Entry 8K4N (electron microscopy, 2.83 A resolution); this record covers chains A and B of the 5 polymer chains in the assembly.

[Chain A]
Molecule: Guanine nucleotide-binding protein G(i) subunit alpha-1
From: Homo sapiens
Reference sequence: P63096 (GNAI1_HUMAN); residue numbers follow UniProt; this construct covers 1-354
Sequence (354 residues; numbered 1 to 354; the number before each row is that of its first residue):
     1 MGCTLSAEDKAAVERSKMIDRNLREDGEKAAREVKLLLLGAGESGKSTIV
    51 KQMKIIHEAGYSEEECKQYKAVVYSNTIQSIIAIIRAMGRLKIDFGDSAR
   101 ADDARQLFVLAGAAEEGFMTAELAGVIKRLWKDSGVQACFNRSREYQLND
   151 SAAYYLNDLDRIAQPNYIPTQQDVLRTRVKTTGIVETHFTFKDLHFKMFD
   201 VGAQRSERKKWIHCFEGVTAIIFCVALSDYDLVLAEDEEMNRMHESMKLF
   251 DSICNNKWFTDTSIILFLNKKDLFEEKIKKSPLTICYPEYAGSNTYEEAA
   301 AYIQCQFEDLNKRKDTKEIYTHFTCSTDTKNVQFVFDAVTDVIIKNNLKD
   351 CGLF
Unresolved in the structure: 1-4, 56-181, 234-240
Sequence notes: engineered mutation Ala203 (Gly in P63096), Ser326 (Ala in P63096)
Swiss-Prot annotation at these positions:
  - region: Lys35 to Thr48 (G1 motif), Asp173 to Thr181 (G2 motif), Phe196 to Gly202, Gln204, Arg205 (G3 motif), Ile265 to Asp272 (G4 motif), Thr324, Cys325, Thr327 to Thr329 (G5 motif)
  - binding site (GTP): Glu43 to Thr48, Ser151, Leu175 to Thr181, Asp200 to Gly202, Gln204, Asn269 to Asp272
  - binding site (Mg(2+)): Ser47, Thr181
  - modified residue: Arg178 (ADP-ribosylarginine), Gln204 (Deamidated glutamine), Cys351 (ADP-ribosylcysteine)
  - lipidation: Gly2 (N-myristoyl glycine), Cys3 (S-palmitoyl cysteine)

[Chain B]
Molecule: Guanine nucleotide-binding protein G(I)/G(S)/G(T) subunit beta-1
From: Homo sapiens
Reference sequence: P62873 (GBB1_HUMAN); numbering as in UniProt (aligned over 5-340)
Sequence (336 residues; each row starts with the number of its first residue):
     5 DQLRQEAEQLKNQIRDARKACADATLSQITNNIDPVGRIQMRTRRTLRGH
    55 LAKIYAMHWGTDSRLLVSASQDGKLIIWDSYTTNKVHAIPLRSSWVMTCA
   105 YAPSGNYVACGGLDNICSIYNLKTREGNVRVSRELAGHTGYLSCCRFLDD
   155 NQIVTSSGDTTCALWDIETGQQTTTFTGHTGDVMSLSLAPDTRLFVSGAC
   205 DASAKLWDVREGMCRQTFTGHESDINAICFFPNGNAFATGSDDATCRLFD
   255 LRADQELMTYSHDNIICGITSVSFSKSGRLLLAGYDDFNCNVWDALKADR
   305 AGVLAGHDNRVSCLGVTDDGMAVATGSWDSFLKIWN
Swiss-Prot annotation at these positions:
  - modified residue: His266 (Phosphohistidine)

[Interface between chain A and chain B]
Pairs across the interface - 36 pairs, chain A then chain B:
  Ala12(A) - Asn88(B)
  Val13(A) - Asn88(B)
  Arg15(A) - Val90(B)
  Ser16(A) - Asn88(B)
  Ser16(A) - Lys89(B)  hydrogen bond (side chain-backbone)
  Ile19(A) - Lys89(B)
  Asp20(A) - Lys89(B)  salt bridge
  Leu23(A) - Gly53(B)
  Leu23(A) - Leu55(B)
  Leu23(A) - Lys78(B)
  Gly27(A) - Leu55(B)
  Thr182(A) - Asp118(B)
  Gly183(A) - Leu117(B)
  Gly183(A) - Asn119(B)
  Ile184(A) - Trp99(B)
  Ile184(A) - Leu117(B)  hydrophobic
  Phe199(A) - Trp99(B)  hydrophobic
  Gln204(A) - Leu117(B)
  Gln204(A) - Gly144(B)  hydrogen bond (side chain-backbone)
  Gln204(A) - Tyr145(B)
  Ser206(A) - Tyr145(B)
  Ser206(A) - Gly162(B)
  Glu207(A) - Asp186(B)  hydrogen bond (backbone-side chain)
  Lys210(A) - Tyr145(B)
  Lys210(A) - Met188(B)
  Lys210(A) - Cys204(B)  hydrogen bond
  Lys210(A) - Asp228(B)  salt bridge
  Lys210(A) - Asn230(B)
  Trp211(A) - Tyr145(B)
  His213(A) - Lys57(B)  hydrogen bond (backbone-side chain)
  His213(A) - Tyr59(B)
  Cys214(A) - Tyr59(B)
  Cys214(A) - Gln75(B)  hydrogen bond
  Cys214(A) - Trp99(B)
  Phe215(A) - Trp99(B)  hydrophobic
  Glu216(A) - Lys57(B)  salt bridge
Interface residues without a listed pair, chain A (24 interface residues in all): Asp9, Asp26, Trp258
Interface residues without a listed pair, chain B (29 interface residues in all): Arg52, Ile80, His91, Ala92, Met101, Asp246, Arg314, Trp332

[Overview]
24 residues of chain A face 29 of chain B across their interface, with 6 hydrogen bonds and 3 salt bridges.
Polar pairs include Asp20(A)-Lys89(B), Lys210(A)-Asp228(B) and Glu216(A)-Lys57(B). From UniProt: 22
GTP-binding residues and Mg2+-binding residues Ser47(A) and Thr181(A) on chain A.
Here chain A is Guanine nucleotide-binding protein G(i) subunit alpha-1 and chain B is Guanine
nucleotide-binding protein G(I)/G(S)/G(T) subunit beta-1, both from Homo sapiens. Entry 8K4N (Structure of
GPR34-Gi complex) was determined by electron microscopy.
